PDB entry 1RBL | X-ray diffraction, 2.20 A resolution | chains I and J of the 16 polymer chains in the assembly

Chain I (and J):
Name: Ribulose 1,5 bisphosphate carboxylase/oxygenase (small chain)
Organism: Synechococcus elongatus
Notes: EC 4.1.1.39; chain J of this document is another copy of the same molecule, construct and numbering; everything in this record applies to it too
UniProt: P04716 (RBS_SYNP6); the author numbering skips numbers that UniProt does not, so the offset changes along the chain: 2-51 = UniProt 1-50; 64-122 = UniProt 51-109
Amino-acid sequence (109 residues; numbered 2 to 122; 12 numbers in that range are skipped by the numbering (no residue carries them; nothing is unmodelled there); the number before each row is that of its first residue):
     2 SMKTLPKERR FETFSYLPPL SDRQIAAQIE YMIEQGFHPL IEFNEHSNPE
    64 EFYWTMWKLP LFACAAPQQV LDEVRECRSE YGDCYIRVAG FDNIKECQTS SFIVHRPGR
Differences from the reference sequence: conflict A76 (Asp63 in P04716), A78 (Lys65 in P04716), A79 (Ser66 in P04716), E109 (Gln96 in P04716), S113 (Val100 in P04716)

Interface between chain I and chain J:
Residue-residue contacts (8; chain I residue first):
  M3(I) - K71(J)
  T5(I) - F44(J)
  T5(I) - M69(J)
  T5(I) - W70(J)
  T5(I) - K71(J)  hydrogen bond (side chain-backbone)
  P7(I) - Y94(J)
  K8(I) - E46(J)  salt bridge
  K8(I) - T68(J)  hydrogen bond
Other interface residues (no listed pair), chain I (6 interface residues in all): S2, L6
Other interface residues (no listed pair), chain J (8 interface residues in all): L72

Summary:
6 residues of chain I face 8 of chain J across their interface, with 2 hydrogen bonds and 1 salt bridge. Polar
pairs include K8(I)-E46(J), T5(I)-K71(J) and K8(I)-T68(J).
Chain I and chain J are both Ribulose 1,5 bisphosphate carboxylase/oxygenase (small chain) (Synechococcus
elongatus); the structure, Structure determination and refinement of ribulose 1,5 bisphosphate
carboxylase(slash)oxygenase from synechococcus PCC6301, was determined by X-ray diffraction.
